PDB entry 9CPO | electron microscopy, 3.50 A resolution | chains C and D of the 6 polymer chains in the assembly

[Chain C]
Protein: Non-structural protein 7
Organism: Infectious bronchitis virus
UniProtKB: P0C6Y3 (R1AB_IBVM); residues 2-73 here correspond to UniProt positions 3383-3454 (UniProt number = residue number + 3381)
Amino-acid sequence (72 residues; each row starts with the number of its first residue):
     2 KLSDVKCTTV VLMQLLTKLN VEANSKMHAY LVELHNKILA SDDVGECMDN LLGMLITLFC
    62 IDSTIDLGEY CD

[Chain D]
Protein: Non-structural protein 8
Organism: Infectious bronchitis virus
UniProtKB: P0C6Y3 (R1AB_IBVM); residues 6-200 here correspond to UniProt positions 3470-3664 (UniProt number = residue number + 3464)
Amino-acid sequence (195 residues; row label = number of the first residue in the row):
     6 FSHIPSYAEY ERAKSIYEKV LADSKNGGVT QQELAAYRKA ANIAKSVFDR DLAVQKKLDS
    66 MAERAMTTMY KEARVTDRRA KLVSSLHALL FSMLKKIDSE KLNVLFDQAN SGVVPLATVP
   126 IVCSNKLTLV IPDPETWVKC VEGVHVTYST VVWNIDCVTD ADGTELHPTS TGSGLTYCIS
   186 GDNIAWPLKV NLTRN

[Interface between chain C and chain D]
Residue-residue contacts (41):
  Lys2(C) - Asp103(D)
  Asp5(C) - Lys101(D)
  Asp5(C) - Ile102(D)
  Thr9(C) - Met98(D)
  Thr9(C) - Ile102(D)
  Val12(C) - Leu91(D)  hydrophobic
  Val12(C) - Leu94(D)  hydrophobic
  Leu13(C) - Leu95(D)  hydrophobic
  Leu16(C) - His92(D)
  Leu16(C) - Leu95(D)  hydrophobic
  Lys19(C) - Leu87(D)
  Lys19(C) - Leu91(D)
  Asn25(C) - Pro125(D)
  Lys27(C) - Val127(D)
  Met28(C) - Pro125(D)  hydrophobic
  Met28(C) - Ile126(D)
  Tyr31(C) - Val127(D)
  Met49(C) - Ile102(D)  hydrophobic
  Met49(C) - Ser104(D)
  Met49(C) - Leu107(D)  hydrophobic
  Asp50(C) - Lys106(D)  salt bridge
  Leu53(C) - Lys106(D)
  Leu53(C) - Leu110(D)  hydrophobic
  Leu53(C) - Ser154(D)
  Leu56(C) - Phe111(D)  hydrophobic
  Ile57(C) - Pro120(D)
  Ile57(C) - Tyr153(D)  hydrophobic
  Ile57(C) - Ser154(D)
  Phe60(C) - Phe111(D)  hydrophobic
  Phe60(C) - Ala114(D)  hydrophobic
  Phe60(C) - Tyr153(D)
  Cys61(C) - Ala122(D)
  Thr65(C) - His92(D)  hydrogen bond
  Asp67(C) - Phe96(D)
  Leu68(C) - Phe111(D)  hydrophobic
  Leu68(C) - Ala114(D)
  Gly69(C) - Asn115(D)
  Tyr71(C) - Phe96(D)  hydrophobic
  Tyr71(C) - Leu99(D)
  Tyr71(C) - Asn108(D)  hydrogen bond
  Tyr71(C) - Phe111(D)  hydrophobic
Other interface residues (no listed pair), chain C (30 interface residues in all): Val6, Cys8, Gln15, Leu52, Thr58, Leu59, Cys72
Other interface residues (no listed pair), chain D (31 interface residues in all): Lys100, Asp112, Thr123, Leu132, Thr155
The authors on this interface:
  - interface residues, chain D: Ala122(D)

[In short]
The interface between chain C and chain D involves 30 residues on one side and 31 on the other, with 2
hydrogen bonds and 1 salt bridge. Polar pairs include Asp50(C)-Lys106(D), Thr65(C)-His92(D) and
Tyr71(C)-Asn108(D). From the paper: the interface residue Ala122(D).
Chain C is Non-structural protein 7 and chain D is Non-structural protein 8, both from Infectious bronchitis
virus; the structure, Infectious bronchitis virus core polymerase complex, was determined by electron
microscopy.
